PDB entry 7V5R | X-ray diffraction, 1.39 A resolution | chains A and B

Chain A (and B):
Name: Myoglobin
Source organism: Equus caballus
Notes: chain B of this document is another copy of the same molecule, construct and numbering; everything in this record applies to it too
UniProtKB: P68082 (MYG_HORSE); residues 1-153 here correspond to UniProt positions 2-154 (UniProt number = residue number + 1)
Sequence (153 residues; numbered 1 to 153; the number before each row is that of its first residue):
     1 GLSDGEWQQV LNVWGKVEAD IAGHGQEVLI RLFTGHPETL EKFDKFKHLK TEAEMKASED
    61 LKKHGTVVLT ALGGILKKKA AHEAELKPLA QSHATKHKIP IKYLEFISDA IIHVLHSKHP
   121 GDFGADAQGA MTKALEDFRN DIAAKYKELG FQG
Differences from the reference sequence: engineered mutation Ala80 (Gly81 in P68082), Ala81 (His82 in P68082), Asp137 (Leu138 in P68082)
UniProt features mapped onto this chain:
  - binding site (nitrite): His64
  - binding site (O2): His64
  - binding site (heme b): His93
  - modified residue: Ser3 (Phosphoserine)
Bound ions: heme Fe near His93 (its only coordinating residue here)
Small-molecule neighbours:
  - heme (HEM), molecule 1: Thr39, Lys42, Phe43, Lys45, His64, Val67, Val68, Ala71, Leu72
  - heme (HEM), molecule 2: Leu89, Ser92, His93, His97, Ile99, Tyr103, Leu104, Ile107, Ile111, Phe138
Reported in the primary citation:
  - contacts within the chain: Lys79-His82, His82-Asp141
  - self-association interface (contacts with another copy of this molecule); pairs are residue here / residue on that copy: Asp137-Lys79 (hydrogen bond), Lys79, His82, Asp141

Interface between chain A and chain B:
Residue-residue contacts - 102 pairs, chain A then chain B:
  Leu2(A) with Ala130(B); Lys133(B); Ala134(B)
  Glu6(A) with Ala130(B); Lys133(B), salt bridge
  Trp7(A) with Asp137(B)
  Gln9(A) with Asp126(B); Ala127(B), hydrogen bond (side chain-backbone)
  Val10(A) with Ala130(B); Met131(B), hydrophobic; Ala134(B), hydrophobic
  Val13(A) with Phe123(B), hydrophobic; Met131(B), hydrophobic
  Trp14(A) with Met131(B), hydrophobic
  Lys16(A) with His119(B); Asp122(B), salt bridge
  Val17(A) with Leu115(B), hydrophobic
  His24(A) with Lys118(B); His119(B), hydrogen bond
  Glu27(A) with Val114(B); Lys118(B), salt bridge
  Val28(A) with Ile107(B), hydrophobic; Ala110(B); Ile111(B), hydrophobic; Val114(B), hydrophobic
  Arg31(A) with Ala110(B); His113(B), hydrogen bond
  Leu32(A) with Phe106(B), hydrophobic; Ile107(B)
  His36(A) with Phe106(B)
  Glu38(A) with Tyr103(B); Phe106(B)
  Thr39(A) with Tyr103(B); Phe106(B)
  Lys42(A) with His97(B); Lys98(B), hydrogen bond (side chain-backbone); Ile99(B); Tyr103(B)
  Leu72(A) with Ile111(B), hydrophobic; Leu135(B), hydrophobic
  Gly74(A) with Glu85(B)
  Ile75(A) with His82(B); Glu85(B); Leu89(B), hydrophobic; Phe138(B), hydrophobic
  Lys78(A) with Ala81(B); His82(B); Glu85(B), salt bridge
  Lys79(A) with His82(B); Asp137(B), salt bridge; Asp141(B), salt bridge
  Ala81(A) with Lys78(B)
  His82(A) with Ile75(B); Lys78(B); Lys79(B)
  Glu85(A) with Gly74(B); Ile75(B), hydrogen bond (side chain-backbone); Lys78(B), salt bridge
  Leu89(A) with Ile75(B), hydrophobic
  His97(A) with Lys42(B), hydrogen bond (backbone-side chain)
  Lys98(A) with Lys42(B), hydrogen bond (backbone-side chain)
  Ile99(A) with Lys42(B)
  Tyr103(A) with Glu38(B); Thr39(B)
  Phe106(A) with Leu32(B), hydrophobic; His36(B); Glu38(B); Thr39(B)
  Ile107(A) with Val28(B), hydrophobic; Leu32(B)
  Ala110(A) with Val28(B); Arg31(B)
  Ile111(A) with Val28(B), hydrophobic; Leu72(B), hydrophobic
  His113(A) with Arg31(B), hydrogen bond
  Val114(A) with Glu27(B); Val28(B)
  Leu115(A) with Val13(B), hydrophobic; Val17(B), hydrophobic
  Lys118(A) with His24(B); Glu27(B), salt bridge
  His119(A) with Lys16(B); His24(B), hydrogen bond
  Asp122(A) with Lys16(B), salt bridge
  Phe123(A) with Val13(B), hydrophobic
  Asp126(A) with Gln9(B)
  Ala127(A) with Gln9(B)
  Ala130(A) with Leu2(B); Glu6(B); Gln9(B); Val10(B)
  Met131(A) with Val13(B), hydrophobic; Trp14(B), hydrophobic
  Lys133(A) with Gly1(B); Leu2(B); Glu6(B), salt bridge
  Ala134(A) with Leu2(B); Val10(B), hydrophobic
  Leu135(A) with Leu72(B), hydrophobic
  Asp137(A) with Lys79(B), salt bridge
  Phe138(A) with Ile75(B), hydrophobic
  Asp141(A) with Lys79(B), salt bridge
Also at the interface, not in a pair above, chain A (57 interface residues in all): Leu29, Val68, Leu69, Leu76, Leu86
Also at the interface, not in a pair above, chain B (61 interface residues in all): Trp7, Asp20, Gly23, Leu29, Val68, Leu69, Leu76, Leu86, Pro100
The authors on this interface:
  - pairs named by the authors: Lys79(A)-Asp137(B) (hydrogen bond), Asp137(A)-Lys79(B) (hydrogen bond)

Overview:
Chain A and chain B form an interface of 57 and 61 residues respectively, with 9 hydrogen bonds and 12 salt
bridges. Polar pairs include Glu6(A)-Lys133(B), Lys16(A)-Asp122(B) and Glu27(A)-Lys118(B). The paper describes
hydrogen bonds between Lys79(A) and Asp137(B) and Asp137(A) and Lys79(B). The paper reports a self-association
interface involving Lys79(A), His82(A) and Asp137(A) among others; contacts within the chain involving
Lys79(A), His82(A) and Asp141(A).
Both chains are Myoglobin (Equus caballus). Entry 7V5R (The dimeric structure of G80A/H81A/L137D myoglobin)
was determined by X-ray diffraction together with 7V5P and 7V5Q from the same study.
